5LMX - chains A and H of the 14 polymer chains in the assembly; structure by electron microscopy, 4.90 A resolution (low resolution: residue-level contacts below are approximate; hydrogen-bond / salt-bridge calls are withheld).

[Chain A]
Name: DNA-directed RNA polymerase I subunit RPA190
From: Saccharomyces cerevisiae (strain ATCC 204508 / S288c)
Notes: EC 2.7.7.6
UniProt: P10964 (RPA1_YEAST); residues 1-1664 here = UniProt positions 1-1664
Chain sequence (1664 residues; numbered 1 to 1664; the number before each row is that of its first residue):
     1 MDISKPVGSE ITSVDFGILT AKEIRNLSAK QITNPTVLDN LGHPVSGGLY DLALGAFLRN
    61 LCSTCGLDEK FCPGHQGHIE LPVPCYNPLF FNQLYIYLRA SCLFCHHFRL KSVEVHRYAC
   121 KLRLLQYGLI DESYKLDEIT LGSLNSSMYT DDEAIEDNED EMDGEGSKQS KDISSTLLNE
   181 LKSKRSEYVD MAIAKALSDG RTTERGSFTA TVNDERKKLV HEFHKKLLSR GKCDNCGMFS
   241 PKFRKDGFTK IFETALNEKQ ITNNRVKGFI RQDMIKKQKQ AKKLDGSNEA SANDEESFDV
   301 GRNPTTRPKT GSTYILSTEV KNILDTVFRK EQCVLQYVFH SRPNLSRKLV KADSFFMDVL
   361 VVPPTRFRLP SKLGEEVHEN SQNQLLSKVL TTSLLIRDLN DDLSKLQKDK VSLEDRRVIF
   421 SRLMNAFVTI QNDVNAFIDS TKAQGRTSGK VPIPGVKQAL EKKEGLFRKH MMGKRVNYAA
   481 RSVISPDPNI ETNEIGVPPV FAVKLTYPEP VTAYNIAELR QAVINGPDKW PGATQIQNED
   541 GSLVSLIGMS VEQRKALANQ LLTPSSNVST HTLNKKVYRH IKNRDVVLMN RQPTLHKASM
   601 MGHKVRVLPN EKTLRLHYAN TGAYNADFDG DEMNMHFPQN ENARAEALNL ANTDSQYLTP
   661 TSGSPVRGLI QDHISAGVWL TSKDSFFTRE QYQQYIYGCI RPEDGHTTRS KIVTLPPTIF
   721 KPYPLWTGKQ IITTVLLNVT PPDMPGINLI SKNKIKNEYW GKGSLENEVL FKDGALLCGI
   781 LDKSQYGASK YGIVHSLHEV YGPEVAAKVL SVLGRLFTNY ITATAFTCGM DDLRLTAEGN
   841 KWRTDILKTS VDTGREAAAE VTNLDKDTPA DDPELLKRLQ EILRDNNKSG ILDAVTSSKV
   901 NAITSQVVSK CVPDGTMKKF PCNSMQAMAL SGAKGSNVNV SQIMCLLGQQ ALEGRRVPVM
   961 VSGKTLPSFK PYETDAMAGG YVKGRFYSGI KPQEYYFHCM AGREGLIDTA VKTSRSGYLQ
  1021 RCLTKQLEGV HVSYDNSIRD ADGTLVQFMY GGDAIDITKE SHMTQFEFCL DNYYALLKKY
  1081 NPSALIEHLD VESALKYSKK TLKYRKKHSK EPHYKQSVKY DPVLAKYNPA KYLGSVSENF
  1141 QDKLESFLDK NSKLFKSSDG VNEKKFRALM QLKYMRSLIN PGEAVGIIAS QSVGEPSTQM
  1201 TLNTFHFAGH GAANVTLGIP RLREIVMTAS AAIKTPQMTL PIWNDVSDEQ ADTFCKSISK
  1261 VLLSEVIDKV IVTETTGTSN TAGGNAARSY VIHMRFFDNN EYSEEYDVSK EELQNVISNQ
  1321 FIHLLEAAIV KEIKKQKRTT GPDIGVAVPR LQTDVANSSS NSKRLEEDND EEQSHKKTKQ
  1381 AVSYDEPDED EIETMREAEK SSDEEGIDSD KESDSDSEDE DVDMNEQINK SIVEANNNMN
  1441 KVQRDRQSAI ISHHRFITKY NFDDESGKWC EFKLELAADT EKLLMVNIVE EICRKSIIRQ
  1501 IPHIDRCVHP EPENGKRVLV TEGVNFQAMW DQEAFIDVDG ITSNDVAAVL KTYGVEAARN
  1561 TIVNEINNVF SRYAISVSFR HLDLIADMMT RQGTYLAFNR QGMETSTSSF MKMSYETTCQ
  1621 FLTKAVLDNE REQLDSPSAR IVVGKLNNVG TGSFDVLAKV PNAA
Not modelled in the structure: 142-171, 271-311, 370-379, 407-409, 441-454, 462-464, 472-473, 1007-1015, 1154-1159, 1201-1216, 1279-1286, 1339-1439, 1664
Metal / ion sites: Zn2+ site 1: C62, C65, C72, H75; Zn2+ site 2: C102, C105, C233, C236
UniProt features mapped onto this chain:
  - region: P992 to E1004 (Bridging helix)
  - binding site (Zn(2+)): C62, C65, C72, H75, C102, C105, C233, C236
  - binding site (Mg(2+)): D627, D629, D631
  - modified residue (Phosphoserine): S889, S1636

[Chain H]
Name: DNA-directed RNA polymerases I, II, and III subunit RPABC3
From: Saccharomyces cerevisiae (strain ATCC 204508 / S288c)
UniProt: P20436 (RPAB3_YEAST); numbering as in UniProt (aligned over 1-146)
Chain sequence (146 residues; row label = number of the first residue in the row):
     1 MSNTLFDDIF QVSEVDPGRY NKVCRIEAAS TTQDQCKLTL DINVELFPVA AQDSLTVTIA
    61 SSLNLEDTPA NDSSATRSWR PPQAGDRSLA DDYDYVMYGT AYKFEEVSKD LIAVYYSFGG
   121 LLMRLEGNYR NLNNLKQENA YLLIRR
Not modelled in the structure: 1-2, 65-74
UniProt features mapped onto this chain:
  - region: D16 to T39 (Non-specific ssDNA binding)
  - modified residue: S2 (N-acetylserine), T68 (Phosphothreonine)

[Interface between chain A and chain H]
Pairs across the interface (26):
  K683(A) - Y20(H)
  K683(A) - D41(H)
  K683(A) - G120(H)
  D684(A) - Y20(H)
  D684(A) - N21(H)
  F686(A) - L121(H)
  T718(A) - Y98(H)
  T718(A) - F118(H)
  T718(A) - G119(H)
  F720(A) - W79(H)
  F720(A) - V96(H)
  F720(A) - Y98(H)
  F720(A) - Y141(H)
  K721(A) - A90(H)
  K721(A) - Y93(H)
  K721(A) - D94(H)
  K721(A) - Y95(H)
  K721(A) - V96(H)
  P722(A) - L46(H)
  P724(A) - W79(H)
  T727(A) - G119(H)
  W760(A) - G18(H)
  G761(A) - G18(H)
  K762(A) - E14(H)
  K772(A) - E138(H)
  L777(A) - S117(H)
Other interface residues (no listed pair), chain A (23 interface residues in all): R689, P716, P717, I719, Y723, W726, L765, E766, P921
Other interface residues (no listed pair), chain H (29 interface residues in all): D16, R19, K22, V23, N43, D91, M97, T100, L122

[In short]
Chain A and chain H form an interface of 23 and 29 residues respectively. C62(A), C65(A), C72(A) and H75(A)
coordinate Zn2+ site 1. C102(A), C105(A), C233(A) and C236(A) coordinate Zn2+ site 2. UniProt lists 8
Zn2+-binding residues and 3 Mg2+-binding residues on chain A.
Here chain A is DNA-directed RNA polymerase I subunit RPA190 and chain H is DNA-directed RNA polymerases I,
II, and III subunit RPABC3, both from Saccharomyces cerevisiae (strain ATCC 204508 / S288c). Entry 5LMX
(Monomeric RNA polymerase I at 4.9 A resolution) was determined by electron microscopy.
